Entry 9CU6 (electron microscopy, 3.30 A resolution); this record covers chains D and E of the 13 polymer chains in the assembly.

== Chain D ==
Protein: 35O22 heavy chain Fv
From: Homo sapiens
Chain sequence (131 residues; each row starts with the number of its first residue; a row labelled like 72A-72H holds insertion residues (72A, then the next letters in order)):
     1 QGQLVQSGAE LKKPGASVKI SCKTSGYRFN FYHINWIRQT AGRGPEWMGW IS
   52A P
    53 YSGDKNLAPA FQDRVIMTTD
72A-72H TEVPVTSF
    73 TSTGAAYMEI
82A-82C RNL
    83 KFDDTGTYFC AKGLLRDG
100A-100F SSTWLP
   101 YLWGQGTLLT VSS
Unresolved in the structure: 1, 113
Disulfide bonds: Cys-22/Cys-92
Residues lining bound ligands: N-acetylglucosamine (NAG; 2-acetamido-2-deoxy-beta-D-glucopyranose): Tyr-32, Leu-96, Leu-97

== Chain E ==
Protein: 35O22 light chain Fv
From: Homo sapiens
Chain sequence (114 residues; numbered 1 to 110 plus 5 insertion-coded residues; 1 number in that range is skipped by the numbering (no residue carries it; nothing is unmodelled there); the number before each row is that of its first residue; a row labelled like 27A-27C holds insertion residues (27A, then the next letters in order)):
     1 QSVLTQSAS
    11 VSGSLGQSVT ISCTGPN
27A-27C SVC
    28 CSHKSISWYQ WPPGRAPTLI IYEDNERAPG ISPRFSGYKS YWSAYLTISD LRPEDETTYY
    88 CCSYTHNS
   95A G
    96 CVFGTGTKVS V
  106A L
   107 GQSK
Unresolved in the structure: 1, 110
Disulfide bonds: Cys-23/Cys-88, Cys-89/Cys-96

== Interface between chain D and chain E ==
Residue-residue contacts (34; chain D residue first):
  Ile-37(D) / Phe-98(E)  hydrophobic
  Gln-39(D) / Trp-38(E)
  Pro-45(D) / Trp-38(E)  hydrophobic
  Pro-45(D) / Tyr-87(E)
  Pro-45(D) / Phe-98(E)
  Glu-46(D) / Phe-98(E)
  Trp-47(D) / Gly-95A(E)
  Trp-47(D) / Cys-96(E)
  Trp-47(D) / Phe-98(E)
  Asn-58(D) / Asn-94(E)
  Phe-91(D) / Ala-43(E)  hydrophobic
  Leu-96(D) / Tyr-49(E)
  Ser-100A(D) / Glu-50(E)  hydrogen bond
  Ser-100A(D) / His-93(E)
  Ser-100B(D) / Tyr-91(E)
  Trp-100D(D) / Tyr-91(E)  hydrophobic
  Trp-100D(D) / Thr-92(E)
  Trp-100D(D) / His-93(E)
  Trp-100D(D) / Ser-95(E)
  Trp-100D(D) / Gly-95A(E)
  Trp-100D(D) / Cys-96(E)
  Leu-100E(D) / Ser-34(E)
  Leu-100E(D) / Tyr-36(E)
  Leu-100E(D) / Leu-46(E)  hydrophobic
  Leu-100E(D) / Tyr-49(E)  hydrophobic
  Leu-100E(D) / Tyr-91(E)
  Leu-100E(D) / Cys-96(E)  hydrophobic
  Pro-100F(D) / Tyr-36(E)
  Pro-100F(D) / Leu-46(E)
  Tyr-101(D) / Tyr-49(E)
  Tyr-101(D) / Pro-56(E)  hydrogen bond (side chain-backbone)
  Trp-103(D) / Ala-43(E)  hydrophobic
  Trp-103(D) / Pro-44(E)
  Gly-104(D) / Ala-43(E)
Also at the interface, not in a pair above, chain D (17 interface residues in all): Arg-43
Also at the interface, not in a pair above, chain E (21 interface residues in all): Ser-2, Ile-48, Cys-89

== Summary ==
Chain D and chain E form an interface of 17 and 21 residues respectively; the contacts include 2 hydrogen
bonds. Among the polar pairs are Ser-100A(D)/Glu-50(E) and Tyr-101(D)/Pro-56(E). Ligands of chain D:
N-acetylglucosamine.
Here chain D is 35O22 heavy chain Fv and chain E is 35O22 light chain Fv, both from Homo sapiens. Entry 9CU6
(LJF-034 Fab in complex with HIV Env JRFL NFL TD CC3+ trimer and 35O22 Fab) was determined by electron
microscopy, deposited together with 9DMF, 9CU5 and 9CV7.
